4YRB - chains A and B; structure by X-ray diffraction, 3.25 A resolution.

# Chain A (and B)
Name: L-threonine 3-dehydrogenase, mitochondrial
Source organism: Mus musculus
Notes: EC 1.1.1.103; chain B of this document is another copy of the same molecule, construct and numbering; everything in this record applies to it too
UniProtKB: Q8K3F7 (TDH_MOUSE); residues 47-373 here = UniProt positions 47-373
Chain sequence (329 residues; row label = number of the first residue in the row):
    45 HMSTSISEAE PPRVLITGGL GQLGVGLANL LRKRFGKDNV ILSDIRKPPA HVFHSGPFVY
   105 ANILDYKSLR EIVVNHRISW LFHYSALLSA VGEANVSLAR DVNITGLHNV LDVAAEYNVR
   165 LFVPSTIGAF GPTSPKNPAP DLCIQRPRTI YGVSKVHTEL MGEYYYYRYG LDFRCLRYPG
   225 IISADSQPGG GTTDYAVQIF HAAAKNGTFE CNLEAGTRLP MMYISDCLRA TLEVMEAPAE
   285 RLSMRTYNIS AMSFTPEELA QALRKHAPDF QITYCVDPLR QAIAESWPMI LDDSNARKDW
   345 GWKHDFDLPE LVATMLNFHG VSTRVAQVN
Not modelled in the structure: 45-54, 172-190, 227-264, 297-336, 358-373 (chain B: 45-54, 172-190, 229-263, 299-336, 362-373)
Sequence notes: expression tag (45-46); engineered mutation K180 (Arg in Q8K3F7)
Residues lining bound ligands: NAD (nicotinamide-adenine-dinucleotide): G62, L64, G65, Q66, L67, G68, D88, I89, R90, A105, N106, I107, L108, Y128, S129, A130, L131, L132, V146, P168, S169, T170, Y195, K199, Y222, P223, I225
Swiss-Prot annotation at these positions:
  - active site: Y195 (Proton donor/acceptor)
  - binding site (NAD(+)): G62 to L67, D88 to R90, N106, I107, Y195, K199, I225
  - mutagenesis: S133 (S133A: Decreased L-threonine 3-dehydrogenase activity), T237 (T237A: Decreased L-threonine 3-dehydrogenase activity), M333 (M333A: Decreased L-threonine 3-dehydrogenase activity; M333E: Decreased L-threonine 3-dehydrogenase activity. Decreased affinity for L-threonine)

# How chain A and chain B interact
Contacting residue pairs (39; chain A residue first):
  E137(A) with Y208(B), hydrogen bond; R212(B), salt bridge
  V140(A) with Y208(B); R212(B); Y213(B)
  R144(A) with H152(B); D156(B), salt bridge; Y209(B), hydrogen bond
  I148(A) with H201(B)
  H152(A) with R144(B), hydrogen bond (backbone-side chain); I148(B)
  D156(A) with R144(B), salt bridge
  P191(A) with L204(B)
  R192(A) with E207(B), salt bridge; Y208(B); Y211(B)
  T193(A) with Y208(B)
  I194(A) with M205(B), hydrophobic; Y208(B)
  V197(A) with L204(B); M205(B), hydrophobic
  V200(A) with L204(B), hydrophobic
  H201(A) with I148(B); H201(B)
  L204(A) with V197(B), hydrophobic; V200(B), hydrophobic
  M205(A) with V197(B), hydrophobic
  Y208(A) with E137(B), hydrogen bond; V140(B); R192(B); T193(B); I194(B)
  Y209(A) with V140(B); R144(B), hydrogen bond
  Y211(A) with R192(B)
  R212(A) with E137(B), hydrogen bond (side chain-backbone); A138(B), hydrogen bond (side chain-backbone); V140(B)
  Y213(A) with V140(B)
Also at the interface, not in a pair above, chain A (21 interface residues in all): A138
Also at the interface, not in a pair above, chain B (22 interface residues in all): P191

# In short
21 residues of chain A face 22 of chain B across their interface; the contacts include 7 hydrogen bonds and 4
salt bridges. Among the polar pairs are E137(A)-R212(B), R144(A)-D156(B) and R192(A)-E207(B). Ligands of chain
A: NAD.
Chain A and chain B are both L-threonine 3-dehydrogenase, mitochondrial (Mus musculus); the structure, mouse
TDH mutant R180K with NAD+ bound, was determined by X-ray diffraction, deposited together with 4YR9 and 4YRA.
